Entry 5EJK (X-ray diffraction, 3.80 A resolution); this record covers chains A and B of the 16 polymer chains in the assembly.

# Chain A (and B)
Molecule: Gag-Pro-Pol polyprotein
From: Rous sarcoma virus (strain Prague C)
Notes: EC 3.4.23.-, 2.7.7.49, 2.7.7.7, 3.1.26.4, 2.7.7.-, 3.1.-.-; chain B of this document is another copy of the same molecule, construct and numbering; everything in this record applies to it too
Reference sequence: P03354 (POL_RSVP); residues 1-270 here correspond to UniProt positions 1281-1550 (UniProt number = residue number + 1280)
Chain sequence (270 residues; each row starts with the number of its first residue):
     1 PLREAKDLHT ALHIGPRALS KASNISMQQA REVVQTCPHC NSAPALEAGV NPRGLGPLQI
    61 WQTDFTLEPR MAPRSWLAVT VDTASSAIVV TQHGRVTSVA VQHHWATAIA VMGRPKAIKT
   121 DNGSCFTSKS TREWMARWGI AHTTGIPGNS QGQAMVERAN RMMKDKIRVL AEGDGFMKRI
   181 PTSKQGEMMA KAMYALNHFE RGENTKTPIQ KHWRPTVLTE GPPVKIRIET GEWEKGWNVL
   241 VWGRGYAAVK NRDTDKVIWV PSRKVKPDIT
Not modelled in the structure: 270 (chain B: 41-56, 270)
Sequence notes: engineered mutation Ser-23 (Cys1303 in P03354), Mse-112 (Leu1392 in P03354), Mse-135 (Leu1415 in P03354), Mse-162 (Leu1442 in P03354), Mse-163 (Leu1443 in P03354), Mse-188 (Leu1468 in P03354), Mse-189 (Leu1469 in P03354); conflict Lys-166 (Arg1446 in P03354)
Modified positions: Mse-27, Mse-71, Mse-155, Mse-177, Mse-193 (selenomethionine; parent Met); Mse-112, Mse-135, Mse-162, Mse-163, Mse-188, Mse-189 (selenomethionine)
Curated features (UniProtKB/Swiss-Prot):
  - DNA-binding region: Pro-222 to Thr-270 (Integrase-type)
  - region: Asp-268 to Thr-270 (Involved in homooctamerization)
  - binding site (Zn(2+)): His-9, His-13, Cys-37, Cys-40
  - binding site (Mg(2+)): Asp-64, Asp-121, Glu-157
What the authors report for this chain:
  - catalytic residues: Asp-64, Asp-121, Glu-157
  - binding site for RSV Integrase: Thr-66, Arg-158, Arg-161, Lys-164, Glu-229
  - conformationally variable residues (order/disorder transition): Ser-150
  - binding site for RSV Integrase: Arg-17, Arg-31, Ser-124, Arg-227, Glu-229, Lys-266
  - mutagenesis - F199K: abolished catalytic activity on concerted integration (citing earlier work)
  - binding site for the 22-nt DNA strand: Arg-17, Arg-244, Arg-263
  - binding site for the 22-nt DNA strand: Arg-31, Arg-227, Trp-259, Arg-263
  - mutagenesis - R244A, R244C: decreased catalytic activity (citing earlier work)
  - contacts within the chain: Arg-227/Trp-233, Trp-233/Lys-266
  - mutagenesis - W233A, W233E: abolished binding to viral DNA LTR sequence (citing earlier work)
  - self-association interface (contacts with another copy of this molecule): Phe-199
  - mutagenesis - C23S/L112M/L135M/L162M/L163M/L188M/L189M: unchanged catalytic activity

# How chain A and chain B interact
Contacting residue pairs (61; chain A residue first):
  Val-99(A) with Lys-184(B)
  His-103(A) with Gly-186(B); Glu-187(B)
  Ala-106(A) with Ala-190(B)
  Thr-107(A) with Ala-190(B)
  Ile-109(A) with Tyr-194(B), hydrophobic; His-198(B)
  Ala-110(A) with Ala-190(B); His-198(B)
  Val-111(A) with His-198(B)
  Mse-112(A) with His-198(B)
  Gly-113(A) with His-198(B)
  Arg-114(A) with Tyr-194(B), hydrogen bond
  Trp-138(A) with Lys-191(B); Tyr-194(B), hydrophobic
  Lys-184(A) with Val-99(B)
  Gly-186(A) with His-103(B)
  Glu-187(A) with Gln-102(B); His-103(B), hydrogen bond (backbone-side chain); Ala-106(B); Trp-134(B), hydrogen bond
  Ala-190(A) with Ala-106(B); Thr-107(B); Ala-110(B)
  Tyr-194(A) with Ile-109(B); Ala-110(B), hydrophobic; Arg-114(B), hydrogen bond; Trp-138(B), hydrophobic
  His-198(A) with Ala-110(B); Val-111(B); Gly-113(B)
  Lys-206(A) with Leu-218(B)
  Ile-209(A) with Trp-213(B), hydrophobic
  Trp-213(A) with Ile-209(B), hydrophobic; Trp-213(B); Pro-215(B); Thr-216(B)
  Arg-214(A) with Arg-214(B), hydrogen bond (side chain-backbone); Thr-216(B); Leu-218(B)
  Pro-215(A) with Val-217(B); Leu-218(B), hydrogen bond (backbone-backbone)
  Thr-216(A) with Leu-218(B); Glu-220(B)
  Val-217(A) with Leu-218(B), hydrogen bond (backbone-backbone)
  Leu-218(A) with Leu-240(B), hydrophobic
  Pro-222(A) with Val-241(B); Ala-248(B), hydrophobic; Trp-259(B), hydrophobic
  Pro-223(A) with Trp-259(B), hydrogen bond (backbone-side chain)
  Val-224(A) with Trp-259(B), hydrophobic
  Val-239(A) with Val-241(B), hydrophobic
  Trp-242(A) with Val-241(B), hydrophobic; Trp-242(B); Gly-243(B); Arg-244(B); Trp-259(B), hydrophobic
  Ser-262(A) with Arg-244(B)
  Val-265(A) with Arg-244(B), hydrogen bond (backbone-side chain)
  Pro-267(A) with Tyr-246(B), hydrophobic; Trp-259(B), hydrophobic
Interface residues without a listed pair, chain A (40 interface residues in all): Gln-102, Trp-134, Ser-183, Lys-191, Thr-219, Arg-263, Asp-268
Interface residues without a listed pair, chain B (39 interface residues in all): Mse-112, Mse-193, Thr-219, Val-257

# Summary
40 residues of chain A face 39 of chain B across their interface; the contacts include 9 hydrogen bonds. Polar
pairs include Arg-114(A)/Tyr-194(B), Glu-187(A)/His-103(B) and Glu-187(A)/Trp-134(B). From the paper:
catalytic residues Asp-64(A), Asp-121(A) and Glu-157(A); R244A and R244C of chain A reduce catalytic activity;
6 substitutions were tested in all.
Both chains are Gag-Pro-Pol polyprotein (Rous sarcoma virus (strain Prague C)). Entry 5EJK (Crystal structure
of the Rous sarcoma virus intasome) was determined by X-ray diffraction.
